PDB entry 2GXA | X-ray diffraction, 3.15 A resolution | chains C and D of the 7 polymer chains in the assembly

Chain C (and D):
Molecule: Replication protein E1
Source organism: Bovine papillomavirus type 1
Notes: chain D of this document is another copy of the same molecule, construct and numbering; everything in this record applies to it too
UniProtKB: P03116 (VE1_BPV1); residues 305-577 here = UniProt positions 305-577
Amino-acid sequence (274 residues; each row starts with the number of its first residue):
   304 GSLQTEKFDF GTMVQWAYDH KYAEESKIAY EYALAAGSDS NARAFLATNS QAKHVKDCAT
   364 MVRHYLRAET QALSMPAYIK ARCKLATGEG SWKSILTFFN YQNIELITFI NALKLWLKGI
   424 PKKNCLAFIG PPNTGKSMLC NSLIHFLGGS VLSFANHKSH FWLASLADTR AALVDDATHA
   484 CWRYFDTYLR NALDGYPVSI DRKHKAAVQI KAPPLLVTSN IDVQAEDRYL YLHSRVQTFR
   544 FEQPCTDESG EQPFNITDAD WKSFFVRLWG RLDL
Unresolved in the structure: 304-307
Differences from the reference sequence: cloning artifact (304)
Bound ions: Mg2+ site 1: S440, D479 (together with ADP); Mg2+ site 2: R538 (together with ADP) (shared with 2 residues of chain B)
Ligand contacts:
  - ADP (adenosine-5'-diphosphate), molecule 1: I423, P424, K425, K426, Y499, R538
  - ADP, molecule 2: P435, N436, T437, G438, K439, S440, M441, T549, Q555, N558
UniProt features mapped onto this chain:
  - binding site (ATP): G433 to S440
  - cross-link: K514 (Glycyl lysine isopeptide (Lys-Gly) (interchain with G-Cter in SUMO))
  - mutagenesis: K514 (K514R: Complete loss of sumoylation)
What the authors report for this chain:
  - binding site for the 13-nt DNA strand: F464, K506, H507
  - binding site for ADP: K425, Y499
  - Mg2+ coordination through a water molecule: R538
  - binding site for chloride ion: N523, R538

How chain C and chain D interact:
Contacting residue pairs - 51 pairs, chain C then chain D:
  E327(C) with R370(D), salt bridge
  E328(C) with H367(D), salt bridge
  S329(C) with H367(D); R370(D), hydrogen bond; A371(D), hydrogen bond (side chain-backbone)
  A332(C) with M364(D), hydrophobic
  Y333(C) with A371(D), hydrophobic
  A336(C) with Y368(D)
  L349(C) with G314(D); Y368(D)
  N352(C) with F311(D); F313(D)
  Q354(C) with F313(D); G314(D); M364(D); Y368(D)
  A355(C) with D360(D); M364(D)
  V358(C) with M364(D), hydrophobic
  P435(C) with S537(D)
  N436(C) with K425(D)
  S440(C) with Y499(D)
  M441(C) with Y499(D)
  N444(C) with Y499(D); P500(D)
  G452(C) with Q512(D), hydrogen bond (backbone-side chain)
  S453(C) with Q512(D)
  V454(C) with S502(D); Q512(D), hydrogen bond (backbone-side chain)
  S456(C) with V501(D); S502(D), hydrogen bond (side chain-backbone)
  F457(C) with Y491(D), hydrophobic
  A458(C) with H463(D); Y491(D), hydrophobic; L492(D), hydrophobic
  N459(C) with H463(D); S502(D), hydrogen bond (side chain-backbone)
  H460(C) with Y491(D)
  S462(C) with H463(D)
  D478(C) with N494(D), hydrogen bond
  D479(C) with R493(D), salt bridge; N494(D); R538(D), salt bridge
  T481(C) with T490(D)
  K506(C) with D504(D), salt bridge; R505(D), hydrogen bond (side chain-backbone); K508(D), hydrogen bond (side chain-backbone)
  H507(C) with H507(D)
  N523(C) with R493(D); Y534(D)
  G553(C) with K426(D)
Interface residues without a listed pair, chain C (36 interface residues in all): K330, F348, A350, T351
Interface residues without a listed pair, chain D (36 interface residues in all): D312, V317, E372, A375, Y487, D497, A509

In short:
Chain C and chain D each contribute 36 residues to their interface; the contacts include 9 hydrogen bonds and
5 salt bridges. Polar contacts include E327(C)-R370(D), E328(C)-H367(D) and D479(C)-R493(D). The paper reports
a binding site for the 13-nt DNA strand at F464(C), K506(C) and H507(C); a binding site for ADP at K425(C) and
Y499(C).
Both chains are Replication protein E1 (Bovine papillomavirus type 1). Entry 2GXA (Crystal structure of
papillomavirus E1 hexameric helicase with ssDNA and MgADP) was determined by X-ray diffraction.
